Entry 5U33 (X-ray diffraction, 3.75 A resolution); this record covers chains A and D of the 4 polymer chains in the assembly.

[Chain A]
Molecule: CRISPR-associated endonuclease C2c1
Organism: Alicyclobacillus acidoterrestris (strain ATCC 49025 / DSM 3922 / CIP 106132 / NCIMB 13137 / GD3B)
Notes: EC 3.1.-.-; fragment: CRISPR-associated endonuclease AacC2c1
UniProt: T0D7A2 (C2C1_ALIAG); residue numbers follow UniProt; this construct covers 1-1129
Sequence (1130 residues; row label = number of the first residue in the row; numbering starts at 0):
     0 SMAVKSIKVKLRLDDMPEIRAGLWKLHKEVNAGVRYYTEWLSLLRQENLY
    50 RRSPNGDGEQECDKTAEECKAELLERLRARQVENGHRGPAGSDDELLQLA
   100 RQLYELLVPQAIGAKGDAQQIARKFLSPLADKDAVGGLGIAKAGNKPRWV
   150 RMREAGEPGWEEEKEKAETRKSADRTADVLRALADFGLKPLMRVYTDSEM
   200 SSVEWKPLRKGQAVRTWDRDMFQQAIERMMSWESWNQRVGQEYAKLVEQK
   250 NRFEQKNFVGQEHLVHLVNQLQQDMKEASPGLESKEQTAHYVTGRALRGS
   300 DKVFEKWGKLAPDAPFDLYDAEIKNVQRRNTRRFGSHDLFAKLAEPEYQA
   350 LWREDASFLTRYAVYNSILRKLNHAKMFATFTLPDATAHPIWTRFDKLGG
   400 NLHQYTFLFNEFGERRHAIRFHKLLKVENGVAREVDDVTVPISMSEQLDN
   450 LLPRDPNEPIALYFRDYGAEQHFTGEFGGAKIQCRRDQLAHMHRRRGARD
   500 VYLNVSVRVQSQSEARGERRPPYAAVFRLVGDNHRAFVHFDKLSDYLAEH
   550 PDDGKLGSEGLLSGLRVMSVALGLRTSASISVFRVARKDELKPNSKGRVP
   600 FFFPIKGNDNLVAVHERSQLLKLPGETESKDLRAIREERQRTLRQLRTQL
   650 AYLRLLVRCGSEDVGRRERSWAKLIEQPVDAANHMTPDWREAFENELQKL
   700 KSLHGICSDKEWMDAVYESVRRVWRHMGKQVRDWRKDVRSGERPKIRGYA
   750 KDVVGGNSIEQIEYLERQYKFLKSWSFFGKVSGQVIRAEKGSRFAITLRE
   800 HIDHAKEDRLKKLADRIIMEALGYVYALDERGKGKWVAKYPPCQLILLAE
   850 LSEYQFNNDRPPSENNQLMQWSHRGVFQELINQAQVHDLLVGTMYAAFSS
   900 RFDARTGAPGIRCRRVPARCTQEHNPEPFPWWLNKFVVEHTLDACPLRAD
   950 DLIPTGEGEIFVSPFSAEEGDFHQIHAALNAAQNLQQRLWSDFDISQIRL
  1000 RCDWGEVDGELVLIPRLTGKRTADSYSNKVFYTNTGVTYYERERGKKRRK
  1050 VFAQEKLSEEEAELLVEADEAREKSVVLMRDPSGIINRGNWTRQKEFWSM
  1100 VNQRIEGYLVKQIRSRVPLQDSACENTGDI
Disordered / not traced: 157-158, 496-497, 1045-1070, 1115-1129
Differences from the reference sequence: expression tag (0); engineered mutation Ala570 (Asp in T0D7A2), Ala848 (Glu in T0D7A2), Ala977 (Asp in T0D7A2)
Curated features (UniProtKB/Swiss-Prot):
  - region: Met1 to Asp14 (WED-I (OBD-I) domain), Lys4 to Lys9 (Binds sgRNA), Gln118 to Arg122 (Binds DNA protospacer adjacent motif (PAM) on target DNA), Gly143, Asn144 (Binds DNA protospacer adjacent motif (PAM) on target DNA), Ser442 to Gln446 (Binds sgRNA), Leu573, Arg574 (Binds non-target ssDNA), Lys629 to Cys658 (Bridge helix domain), Arg742 to Arg746 (Binds sgRNA), Val753, Gly754 (Binds sgRNA), Arg792 to Thr796 (Binds sgRNA), His800 to Glu819 (Binds sgRNA), Trp835 to Tyr839 (Binds sgRNA), Phe897 to Arg900 (Binds non-target ssDNA), Gln973 to Ala976, Leu978 (Binds sgRNA), His975 to Asp993 (RuvC-III domain)
  - binding site (phosphate): Ser899, Arg911
  - site: Asn400 (Binds DNA protospacer adjacent motif (PAM) on target DNA), Arg415 (Binds sgRNA), Gly478 (Binds 'phosphate lock' on target strand DNA), Arg484 (Binds sgRNA), Tyr501 (Binds sgRNA), Arg507 (Binds 'phosphate lock' on target strand DNA), Phe600 (Binds sgRNA), His614 (Binds sgRNA), Arg734 (Binds sgRNA), Gln767 (Binds sgRNA), Tyr825 (Binds sgRNA), Tyr853 (Disrupts base stacking adjacent to scissile phosphate), Gln882 (Binds sgRNA), Gln982 (Binds sgRNA)
Reported in the primary citation:
  - mutagenesis - Q118A/Q119A, G478P, R507A: decreased catalytic activity
  - mutagenesis - D570A, E848A: abolished catalytic activity

[Chain D]
Molecule: Non-target DNA strand
Sequence (28 nucleotides; each row starts with the number of its first residue; note: 90 numbers in that range are skipped by the numbering (no residue carries them; nothing is unmodelled there)):
     1 TGTGGTTCTT
   101 TTTTTTTTTTTTTTTTTT
Disordered / not traced: 105-118

[Chain A / chain D interface]
Contacting residue pairs (66; chain A residue first):
  Gln119(A) with DC8(D), hydrogen bond to the base; DT9(D), base contact
  Arg122(A) with DT6(D), hydrogen bond to the base; DT7(D), base contact; DC8(D), base contact
  Lys123(A) with DT7(D), base contact
  Ser126(A) with DG5(D), phosphate contact; DT6(D), phosphate contact
  Asp130(A) with DG5(D), phosphate contact
  Ala133(A) with DT6(D), phosphate contact
  Val134(A) with DT6(D), hydrogen bond to the phosphate
  Gly135(A) with DT6(D), hydrogen bond to the phosphate; DT7(D), phosphate contact
  Gly136(A) with DT7(D), hydrogen bond to the phosphate
  Leu137(A) with DT7(D), phosphate contact
  Ala140(A) with DT6(D), phosphate contact; DT7(D), phosphate contact
  Ala142(A) with DG5(D), base contact; DT7(D), sugar contact
  Gly143(A) with DG5(D), base contact; DT6(D), base contact; DT7(D), sugar contact
  Asn144(A) with DT7(D), hydrogen bond to the base; DC8(D), sugar contact
  Pro146(A) with DC8(D), phosphate contact
  Arg147(A) with DT9(D), salt bridge to the phosphate; DT10(D), salt bridge to the phosphate
  Arg150(A) with DC8(D), hydrogen bond to the phosphate; DT9(D), salt bridge to the phosphate
  Lys165(A) with DT10(D), sugar contact
  Arg169(A) with DT9(D), sugar contact; DT10(D), base contact
  Arg208(A) with DT3(D), base contact
  Gly210(A) with DG5(D), sugar contact
  Gln211(A) with DG4(D), hydrogen bond to the phosphate; DG5(D), phosphate contact
  Ala212(A) with DG5(D), hydrogen bond to the phosphate
  Val213(A) with DG4(D), sugar contact; DG5(D), hydrogen bond to the phosphate
  Thr215(A) with DG4(D), phosphate contact
  Arg218(A) with DG5(D), salt bridge to the phosphate; DT6(D), base contact
  Arg332(A) with DT103(D), hydrogen bond to the base
  Gln403(A) with DT3(D), hydrogen bond to the phosphate
  Gly572(A) with DT104(D), phosphate contact
  Leu573(A) with DT103(D), phosphate contact; DT104(D), hydrogen bond to the phosphate
  Arg574(A) with DT104(D), salt bridge to the phosphate
  Leu850(A) with DT102(D), sugar contact
  Tyr853(A) with DT102(D), stacking on the base; DT103(D), base contact
  Arg859(A) with DT102(D), base contact
  Gln866(A) with DT103(D), base contact; DT104(D), sugar contact
  Trp870(A) with DT103(D), sugar contact
  Ala895(A) with DT102(D), sugar contact
  Phe897(A) with DT101(D), hydrogen bond to the phosphate; DT102(D), phosphate contact
  Ser898(A) with DT102(D), phosphate contact
  Ser899(A) with DT102(D), hydrogen bond to the phosphate; DT103(D), hydrogen bond to the phosphate
  Arg900(A) with DT102(D), salt bridge to the phosphate
  Arg911(A) with DT103(D), salt bridge to the phosphate; DT104(D), base contact
  Gly955(A) with DT104(D), base contact
  Glu956(A) with DT104(D), base contact
Other interface residues (no listed pair), chain A (53 interface residues in all): Gln118, Pro127, Lys145, Gly398, Lys422, Leu571, Glu852, Glu863, Ala896
Other interface residues (no listed pair), chain D (13 interface residues in all): DG2

[Summary]
Chain A and chain D form an interface of 53 and 13 residues respectively; the contacts include 16 hydrogen
bonds, 7 salt bridges and 1 aromatic stacking contact. Among the polar pairs are Gln119(A)-DC8(D),
Arg122(A)-DT6(D) and Asn144(A)-DT7(D). From the paper: Q118A/Q119A, G478P and R507A of chain A reduce
catalytic activity; D570A and E848A of chain A abolish catalytic activity.
Here chain A is CRISPR-associated endonuclease C2c1 (Alicyclobacillus acidoterrestris (strain ATCC 49025 / DSM
3922 / CIP 106132 / NCIMB 13137 / GD3B)) and chain D is Non-target DNA strand. Entry 5U33 (Crystal structure
of AacC2c1-sgRNA-extended non-target DNA ternary complex) was determined by X-ray diffraction, deposited
together with 5U30, 5U31 and 5U34.
